Entry 6HV5 (X-ray diffraction, 3.00 A resolution); this record covers chains F and G of the 28 polymer chains in the assembly.

== Chain F ==
Molecule: Probable proteasome subunit alpha type-7
Organism: Saccharomyces cerevisiae (strain ATCC 204508 / S288c)
Notes: EC 3.4.25.1
Reference sequence: P21242 (PSA7_YEAST); residues -3 to 284 here correspond to UniProt positions 1-288 (UniProt number = residue number + 4)
Amino-acid sequence (288 residues; numbered -3 to 284; the number before each row is that of its first residue; numbers below 1 keep their minus sign (Met-3 is residue -3)):
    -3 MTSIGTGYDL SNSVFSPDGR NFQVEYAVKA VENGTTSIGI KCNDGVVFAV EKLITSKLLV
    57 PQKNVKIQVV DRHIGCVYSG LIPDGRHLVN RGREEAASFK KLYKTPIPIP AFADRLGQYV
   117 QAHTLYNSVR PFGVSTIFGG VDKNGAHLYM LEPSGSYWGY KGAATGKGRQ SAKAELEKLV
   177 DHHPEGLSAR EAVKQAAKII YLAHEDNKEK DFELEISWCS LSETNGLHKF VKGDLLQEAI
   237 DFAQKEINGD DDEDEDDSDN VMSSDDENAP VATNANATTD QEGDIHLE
Disordered / not traced: -3 to 1, 245-284
UniProt features mapped onto this chain:
  - modified residue: Thr-2 (N-acetylthreonine)

== Chain G ==
Molecule: Proteasome subunit alpha type-1
Organism: Saccharomyces cerevisiae (strain ATCC 204508 / S288c)
Notes: EC 3.4.25.1
Reference sequence: P21243 (PSA1_YEAST); residues -8 to 243 here correspond to UniProt positions 1-252 (UniProt number = residue number + 9)
Amino-acid sequence (252 residues; row label = number of the first residue in the row; numbers below 1 keep their minus sign (Met-8 is residue -8)):
    -8 MSGAAAASAA GYDRHITIFS PEGRLYQVEY AFKATNQTNI NSLAVRGKDC TVVISQKKVP
    52 DKLLDPTTVS YIFCISRTIG MVVNGPIPDA RNAALRAKAE AAEFRYKYGY DMPCDVLAKR
   112 MANLSQIYTQ RAYMRPLGVI LTFVSVDEEL GPSIYKTDPA GYYVGYKATA TGPKQQEITT
   172 NLENHFKKSK IDHINEESWE KVVEFAITHM IDALGTEFSK NDLEVGVATK DKFFTLSAEN
   232 IEERLVAIAE QD
Disordered / not traced: -8 to 1, 243
Bound ions: Mg2+: Thr8, Tyr119, Arg122, Met125

== Interface between chain F and chain G ==
Contacting residue pairs (61; chain F residue first):
  Thr2(F) - His6(G)
  Gly3(F) - His6(G)
  Tyr4(F) - Arg5(G)
  Tyr4(F) - His6(G)
  Tyr4(F) - Tyr21(G)
  Ser9(F) - Arg126(G)
  Val10(F) - His6(G)
  Val10(F) - Gln18(G)
  Phe11(F) - Gln18(G)  hydrogen bond (backbone-side chain)
  Phe11(F) - Tyr21(G)
  Phe11(F) - Ala22(G)  hydrophobic
  Phe11(F) - Ala25(G)  hydrophobic
  Phe11(F) - Arg126(G)
  Phe11(F) - Pro127(G)
  Ser12(F) - Tyr21(G)
  Pro13(F) - Tyr21(G)  hydrophobic
  Pro13(F) - Lys24(G)  hydrogen bond (backbone-side chain)
  Asp14(F) - Lys24(G)
  Gly15(F) - Tyr21(G)
  Gly15(F) - Ala25(G)
  Lys37(F) - Asp56(G)  salt bridge
  Asp110(F) - Arg82(G)
  Gln114(F) - Arg82(G)  hydrogen bond (side chain-backbone)
  Gln114(F) - Asn83(G)
  Gln114(F) - Leu86(G)
  Gln117(F) - Pro79(G)
  Gln117(F) - Asp80(G)
  Gln117(F) - Asn83(G)  hydrogen bond
  Gln117(F) - Arg126(G)
  Thr120(F) - Arg126(G)  hydrogen bond (backbone-side chain)
  Leu121(F) - Asn83(G)
  Leu121(F) - Tyr124(G)
  Leu121(F) - Arg126(G)
  Tyr122(F) - Tyr124(G)
  Tyr122(F) - Met125(G)  hydrophobic
  Ser150(F) - Pro79(G)
  Gly151(F) - Pro79(G)
  Ser152(F) - Ile78(G)
  Ser152(F) - Pro79(G)
  Tyr153(F) - Arg82(G)  hydrogen bond (backbone-side chain)
  Trp154(F) - Leu55(G)  hydrophobic
  Trp154(F) - Thr59(G)
  Trp154(F) - Val60(G)  hydrophobic
  Trp154(F) - Tyr62(G)
  Trp154(F) - Ile78(G)  hydrophobic
  Trp154(F) - Arg82(G)
  Gly155(F) - Leu55(G)
  Gly155(F) - Asp56(G)  hydrogen bond (backbone-backbone)
  Gly155(F) - Thr59(G)  hydrogen bond (backbone-side chain)
  Tyr156(F) - Leu54(G)
  Tyr156(F) - Leu55(G)
  Tyr156(F) - Asp56(G)
  Lys157(F) - Lys53(G)
  Lys157(F) - Leu54(G)  hydrogen bond (backbone-backbone)
  Lys157(F) - Leu55(G)
  Gly158(F) - Leu54(G)
  Leu172(F) - Leu54(G)  hydrophobic
  Glu173(F) - Lys53(G)
  Glu173(F) - Leu54(G)
  Val176(F) - Leu54(G)  hydrophobic
  Asp177(F) - Lys53(G)  salt bridge
Also at the interface, not in a pair above, chain F (32 interface residues in all): Tyr145, Lys169
Also at the interface, not in a pair above, chain G (28 interface residues in all): Asp52, Ser61, Leu128, Gly129

== Overview ==
Chain F and chain G form an interface of 32 and 28 residues respectively; the contacts include 9 hydrogen
bonds and 2 salt bridges. Among the polar pairs are Lys37(F)-Asp56(G), Asp177(F)-Lys53(G) and
Phe11(F)-Gln18(G). The Mg2+ site is built by Thr8(G), Tyr119(G), Arg122(G) and Met125(G).
Here chain F is Probable proteasome subunit alpha type-7 and chain G is Proteasome subunit alpha type-1, both
from Saccharomyces cerevisiae (strain ATCC 204508 / S288c). Entry 6HV5 (Yeast 20S proteasome with human beta2i
(1-53) in complex with 4) was determined by X-ray diffraction, deposited together with 6HTB, 6HTC, 6HTD, 6HTP,
6HTR, 6HUB and 30 further entries.
